PDB entry 8E7S | electron microscopy, 3.20 A resolution | chains O and S of the 44 polymer chains in the assembly

[Chain O]
Protein: Cytochrome c oxidase subunit 3
Organism: Saccharomyces cerevisiae
Notes: EC 7.1.1.9
UniProt: P00420 (COX3_YEAST); residues 1-269 here = UniProt positions 1-269
Amino-acid sequence (269 residues; row label = number of the first residue in the row):
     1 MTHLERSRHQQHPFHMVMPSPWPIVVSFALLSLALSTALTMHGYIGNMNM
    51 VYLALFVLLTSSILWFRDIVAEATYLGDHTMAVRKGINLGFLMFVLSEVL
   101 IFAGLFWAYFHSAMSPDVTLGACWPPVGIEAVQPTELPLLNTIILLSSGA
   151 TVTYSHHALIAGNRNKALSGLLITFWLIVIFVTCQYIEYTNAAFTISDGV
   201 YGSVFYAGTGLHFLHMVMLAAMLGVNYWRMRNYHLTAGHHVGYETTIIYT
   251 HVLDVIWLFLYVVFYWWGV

[Chain S]
Protein: Cytochrome c oxidase subunit 13, mitochondrial
Organism: Saccharomyces cerevisiae
UniProt: P32799 (COX13_YEAST); residue numbers follow UniProt; this construct covers 1-129
Amino-acid sequence (129 residues; row label = number of the first residue in the row):
     1 MFRQCAKRYASSLPPNALKPAFGPPDKVAAQKFKESLMATEKHAKDTSNM
    51 WVKISVWVALPAIALTAVNTYFVEKEHAEHREHLKHVPDSEWPRDYEFMN
   101 IRSKPFFWGDGDKTLFWNPVVNRHIEHDD
Unresolved in the structure: 1-12, 126-129

[Interface between chain O and chain S]
Residue-residue contacts (69; chain O residue first):
  Met1(O) - Pro15(S)
  Met1(O) - Asn16(S)
  Thr2(O) - Pro14(S)
  Thr2(O) - Asn16(S)  hydrogen bond
  Thr2(O) - Pro20(S)
  His3(O) - Asn16(S)  hydrogen bond
  His3(O) - Lys19(S)  hydrogen bond (side chain-backbone)
  His3(O) - Ala21(S)
  Arg6(O) - Ala21(S)
  His42(O) - Phe107(S)
  Thr119(O) - Glu97(S)  hydrogen bond
  Leu120(O) - Glu97(S)  hydrogen bond (backbone-side chain)
  Gly121(O) - Tyr96(S)
  Gly121(O) - Glu97(S)
  Gly121(O) - Phe98(S)
  Cys123(O) - Tyr96(S)
  Val127(O) - Tyr96(S)
  Gly128(O) - Pro93(S)
  Gly128(O) - Arg94(S)
  Gly128(O) - Asp95(S)
  Ile129(O) - Tyr96(S)
  Ile129(O) - Phe98(S)  hydrophobic
  Ile129(O) - Met99(S)  hydrophobic
  Ala131(O) - Val121(S)  hydrophobic
  Val132(O) - Arg81(S)
  Val132(O) - Leu84(S)  hydrophobic
  Gln133(O) - Arg81(S)
  Glu136(O) - Glu74(S)
  Leu137(O) - Glu74(S)
  Leu137(O) - Arg81(S)
  Leu140(O) - Tyr71(S)  hydrogen bond (backbone-side chain)
  Leu140(O) - Glu74(S)
  Ile143(O) - Ile63(S)  hydrophobic
  Ile143(O) - Thr66(S)
  Ile143(O) - Ala67(S)  hydrophobic
  Ser147(O) - Ile63(S)
  Tyr154(O) - Ser48(S)
  Tyr154(O) - Trp51(S)  hydrophobic
  Tyr154(O) - Val52(S)  hydrophobic
  Tyr154(O) - Ser55(S)
  His157(O) - Ser48(S)
  Ala161(O) - Glu41(S)
  Ala161(O) - Lys45(S)
  Tyr189(O) - Phe116(S)
  Thr190(O) - Phe116(S)
  Thr190(O) - Trp117(S)
  Thr190(O) - Asn118(S)  hydrogen bond (backbone-side chain)
  Asn191(O) - Asn118(S)  hydrogen bond
  Ala193(O) - Val120(S)
  Phe194(O) - Asn118(S)
  Phe194(O) - Val120(S)  hydrophobic
  Phe194(O) - Val121(S)  hydrophobic
  Thr195(O) - Thr114(S)  hydrogen bond
  Thr195(O) - Phe116(S)  hydrogen bond (side chain-backbone)
  Thr195(O) - Asn118(S)
  Thr195(O) - Val121(S)
  Ser197(O) - Val121(S)
  Ser197(O) - Asn122(S)
  Asp198(O) - Met99(S)
  Asp198(O) - Asn100(S)
  Asp198(O) - Ile101(S)
  Asp198(O) - Val121(S)
  Asp198(O) - Asn122(S)
  Asp198(O) - His124(S)
  Gly199(O) - Phe98(S)
  Gly199(O) - Met99(S)
  Val200(O) - Phe98(S)
  Tyr201(O) - Phe98(S)  hydrophobic
  Tyr206(O) - Phe116(S)
Also at the interface, not in a pair above, chain O (41 interface residues in all): Pro126, Glu130, Thr135, Leu139, Ala192, Ile196
Also at the interface, not in a pair above, chain S (40 interface residues in all): Ala17, Thr70, Ser103

[Overview]
Chain O and chain S form an interface of 41 and 40 residues respectively, with 10 hydrogen bonds. Polar pairs
include Thr2(O)-Asn16(S), His3(O)-Asn16(S) and His3(O)-Lys19(S).
Chain O is Cytochrome c oxidase subunit 3 and chain S is Cytochrome c oxidase subunit 13, mitochondrial, both
from Saccharomyces cerevisiae; the structure, III2IV2 respiratory supercomplex from Saccharomyces cerevisiae
with 4 bound UQ6, was determined by electron microscopy (same publication as 8EC0).
